Entry 6KZC (X-ray diffraction, 2.00 A resolution); this record covers chain A.

Chain A:
Name: NT-3 growth factor receptor
Source organism: Homo sapiens
Notes: EC 2.7.10.1
Reference sequence: Q16288 (NTRK3_HUMAN); residue numbers follow UniProt; this construct covers 528-839
Sequence (312 residues; each row starts with the number of its first residue):
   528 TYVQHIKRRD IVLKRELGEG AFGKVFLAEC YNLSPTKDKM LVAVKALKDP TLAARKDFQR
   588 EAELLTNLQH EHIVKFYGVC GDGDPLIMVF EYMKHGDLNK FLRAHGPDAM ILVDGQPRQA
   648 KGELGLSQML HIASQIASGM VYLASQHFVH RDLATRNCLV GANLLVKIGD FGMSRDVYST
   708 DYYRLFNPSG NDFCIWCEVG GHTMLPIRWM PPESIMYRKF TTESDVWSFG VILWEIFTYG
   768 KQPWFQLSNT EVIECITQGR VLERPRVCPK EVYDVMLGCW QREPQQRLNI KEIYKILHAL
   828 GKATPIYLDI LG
Not modelled in the structure: 637-648, 703, 713-728, 838-839
Residues lining bound ligands: DZC (3-(2-imidazo[1,2-a]pyrazin-3-ylethynyl)-2-methyl-N-[3-(4-methylpiperazin-1-yl)-5-(trifluoromethyl)phenyl]benzamide): Leu544, Val552, Ala570, Lys572, Glu588, Leu591, Leu592, Leu595, Ile600, Val601, Phe617, Glu618, Tyr619, Met620, Gly623, Phe675, His677, Leu686, Ile695, Gly696, Asp697, Phe698
UniProt features mapped onto this chain:
  - active site: Asp679 (Proton acceptor)
  - binding site (ATP): Leu544 to Val552, Lys572
  - site: Tyr834 (Interaction with PLC-gamma-1)
  - modified residue (Phosphotyrosine): Tyr705, Tyr709, Tyr710
  - natural variant: Ile533 (I533F: Found in patients with congenital heart defects; uncertain significance), Ala664 (A664S: In a lung carcinoma sample), His677 (H677Y: In a lung adenocarcinoma sample), Arg735 (R735F: In a lung large cell carcinoma sample), Trp736 (W736C: In a lung carcinoma sample), Arg745 (R745P: In a lung carcinoma sample), Tyr766 (Y766F: In a lung carcinoma sample), Ile817 (I817M: Found in patients with congenital heart defects; uncertain significance)
  - mutagenesis: Lys572 (K572N: Loss of autophosphorylation and loss of NTRK3 signaling)

Summary:
Chain A binds compound DZC. Curated annotation (UniProt) lists active-site residue Asp679, 10 ATP-binding
residues and one mutagenesis site.
Chain A is NT-3 growth factor receptor (Homo sapiens); the structure, crystal structure of TRKc in complex
with 3-(imidazo[1,2-a]pyrazin-3-ylethynyl)-2-methyl-N-(3-((4- methylpiperazin-1-yl)methyl)-5-
(trifluoromethyl)phenyl)benzamide, was determined by X-ray diffraction, deposited together with 6KZD.
